PDB entry 8QQ0 | electron microscopy, 3.50 A resolution | chains D and E of the 3 polymer chains in the assembly

Chain D:
Name: IgG light chain - FAB
Organism: Homo sapiens
Notes: antibody fragment or engineered binder
Chain sequence (216 residues; row label = number of the first residue in the row):
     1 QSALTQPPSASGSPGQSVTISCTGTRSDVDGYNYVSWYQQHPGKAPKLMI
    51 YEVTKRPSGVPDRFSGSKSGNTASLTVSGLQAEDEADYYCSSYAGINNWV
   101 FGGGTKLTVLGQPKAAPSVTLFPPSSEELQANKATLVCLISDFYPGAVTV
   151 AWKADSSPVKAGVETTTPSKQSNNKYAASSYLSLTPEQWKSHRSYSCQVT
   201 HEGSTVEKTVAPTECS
Not modelled in the structure: 112-216
Cystine bridges: C22-C90

Chain E:
Name: IgG heavy chain - FAB
Organism: Homo sapiens
Notes: antibody fragment or engineered binder
Chain sequence (229 residues; row label = number of the first residue in the row):
     1 EVQLVQSGAEVKKPGASVKVSCKASGYTFTDHYIHWVRQAPGQGLEWMGW
    51 INPNSGGTNYTQKFKGRVTLTRDRSISTAYMDLSRLRSDDTAVYYCAKDV
   101 PPYIVSGWLDCWGQGTLVTVSSASTKGPSVFPLAPSSKSTSGGTAALGCL
   151 VKDYFPEPVTVSWNSGALTSGVHTFPAVLQSSGLYSLSSVVTVPSSSLGT
   201 QTYICNVNHKPSNTKVDKRVEPKSCDKTH
Not modelled in the structure: 121-229
Cystine bridges: C22-C96
Covalently attached groups: glycan linked to N59
What the authors report for this chain:
  - post-translational modification sites: N59

Interface between chain D and chain E:
Contacting residue pairs (18):
  S36(D) with G107(E); W108(E)
  Y38(D) with G107(E), hydrogen bond (side chain-backbone); L109(E), hydrogen bond (side chain-backbone)
  Q40(D) with Q39(E)
  L48(D) with D110(E)
  Y51(D) with W108(E)
  E52(D) with W108(E)
  Y89(D) with G44(E)
  N97(D) with W47(E); W50(E); N59(E)
  N98(D) with W47(E); Y60(E)
  W99(D) with W47(E); V105(E), hydrophobic; G107(E)
  F101(D) with L45(E)
Other interface residues (no listed pair), chain D (16 interface residues in all): Y34, V35, K44, A45, P46
Other interface residues (no listed pair), chain E (17 interface residues in all): Q43, T61, Y95, S106, W112

In short:
Chain D and chain E form an interface of 16 and 17 residues respectively; the contacts include 2 hydrogen
bonds. Among the polar pairs are Y38(D)-G107(E) and Y38(D)-L109(E). From the paper: a modification site at
N59(E).
Here chain D is IgG light chain - FAB and chain E is IgG heavy chain - FAB, both from Homo sapiens. Entry 8QQ0
(SARS-CoV-2 S protein bound to neutralising antibody UZGENT_A3) was determined by electron microscopy,
deposited together with 8QPR.
